Entry 8UA9 (electron microscopy, 3.00 A resolution); this record covers chains B and D of the 16 polymer chains in the assembly.

# Chain B
Name: Structural polyprotein
Organism: Eastern equine encephalitis virus
UniProt: Q88678 (Q88678_EEEV); residues 1-418 here correspond to UniProt positions 325-742 (UniProt number = residue number + 324)
Chain sequence (418 residues; row label = number of the first residue in the row):
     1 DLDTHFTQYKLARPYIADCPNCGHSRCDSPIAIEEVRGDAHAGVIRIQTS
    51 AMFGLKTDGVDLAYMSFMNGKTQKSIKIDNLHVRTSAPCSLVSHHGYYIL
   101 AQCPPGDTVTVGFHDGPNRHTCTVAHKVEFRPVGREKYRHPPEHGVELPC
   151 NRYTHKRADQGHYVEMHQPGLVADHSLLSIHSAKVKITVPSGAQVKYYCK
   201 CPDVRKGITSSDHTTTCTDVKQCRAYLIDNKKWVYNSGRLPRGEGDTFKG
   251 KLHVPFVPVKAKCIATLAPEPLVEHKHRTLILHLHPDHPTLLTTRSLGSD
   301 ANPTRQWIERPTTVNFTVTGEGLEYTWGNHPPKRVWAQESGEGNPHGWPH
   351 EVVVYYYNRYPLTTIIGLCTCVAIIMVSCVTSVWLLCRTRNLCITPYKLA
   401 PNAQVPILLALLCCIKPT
Cystine bridges: Cys19-Cys122, Cys89-Cys103, Cys150-Cys263, Cys199-Cys223, Cys201-Cys217
Covalently attached groups: N-acetylglucosamine (NAG) linked to Asn315

# Chain D
Name: Capsid protein
Organism: Eastern equine encephalitis virus
UniProt: Q88678 (Q88678_EEEV); aligned to UniProt positions 1-260 over residues 2-261 (the alignment contains insertions or deletions, so no single offset holds)
Chain sequence (260 residues; numbered 2 to 261; the number before each row is that of its first residue):
     2 MFPYPTLNYPPMAPINPMAYRDPNPPRRRWRPFRPPLAAQIEDLRRSIAN
    52 LTLKQRAPNPPAGPPAKRKKPAPSLSLRRKKKRPPPPAKKQKRKPKPGKR
   102 QRMCMKLESDKTFPIMLNGQVNGYACVVGGRVFKPLHVEGRIDNEQLAAI
   152 KLKKASIYDLEYGDVPQCMKSDTLQYTSDKPPGFYNWHHGAVQYENNRFT
   202 VPRGVGGKGDSGRPILDNKGRVVAIVLGGVNEGSRTALSVVTWNQKGVTV
   252 KDTPEGSEPW
Disordered / not traced: 2-110
Differences from the reference sequence: conflict Asn51 (Ser50 in Q88678), Ser75 (Pro in Q88678), Leu76 (Lys in Q88678), Ser77 (Pro in Q88678), Leu78 (Ala in Q88678), Arg79 (Gln in Q88678), Arg80 (Ala in Q88678)

# Interface between chain B and chain D
Contacting residue pairs - 18 pairs, chain B then chain D:
  Thr395(B) with Tyr163(D)
  Pro396(B) with Tyr159(D); Val249(D), hydrophobic; Thr250(D), hydrogen bond (backbone-side chain)
  Tyr397(B) with Val249(D)
  Lys398(B) with Arg132(D), hydrogen bond (backbone-side chain); Lys154(D)
  Leu399(B) with Arg132(D); Phe134(D), hydrophobic; Tyr163(D), hydrophobic; Thr250(D)
  Ala400(B) with Tyr177(D); Gly248(D); Thr250(D)
  Pro401(B) with Arg132(D); Tyr177(D)
  Asn402(B) with Gln176(D); Tyr177(D), hydrogen bond (backbone-side chain)
Also at the interface, not in a pair above, chain D (14 interface residues in all): Ala156, Ile158, Leu161, Trp244

# In short
8 residues of chain B face 14 of chain D across their interface; the contacts include 3 hydrogen bonds. Polar
pairs include Pro396(B)-Thr250(D), Lys398(B)-Arg132(D) and Asn402(B)-Tyr177(D). Covalently linked
N-acetylglucosamine: at Asn315(B).
Chain B is Structural polyprotein and chain D is Capsid protein, both from Eastern equine encephalitis virus;
the structure, Structure of eastern equine encephalitis virus VLP unliganded quasi-threefold spike protein,
was determined by electron microscopy, deposited together with 8UA8.
